PDB entry 6CDI | electron microscopy, 3.60 A resolution | chains d and 2 of the 24 polymer chains in the assembly

Chain d (and 2):
Name: Glycoprotein 120
Organism: Human immunodeficiency virus 1
Notes: chain 2 of this document is another copy of the same molecule, construct and numbering; everything in this record applies to it too
UniProt: Q2N0S5 (Q2N0S5_9HIV1); the construct lacks a stretch of the UniProt sequence and is renumbered around it, so the offset changes along the chain: 31-141 = UniProt 30-140; 150-185 = UniProt 141-176; 187-309 = UniProt 186-308; 312-321 = UniProt 309-318; 2 more segments
Chain sequence (473 residues; each row starts with the number of its first residue; note: 12 numbers in that range are skipped by the numbering (no residue carries them; nothing is unmodelled there); a row labelled like 185A-185I holds insertion residues (185A, then the next letters in order)):
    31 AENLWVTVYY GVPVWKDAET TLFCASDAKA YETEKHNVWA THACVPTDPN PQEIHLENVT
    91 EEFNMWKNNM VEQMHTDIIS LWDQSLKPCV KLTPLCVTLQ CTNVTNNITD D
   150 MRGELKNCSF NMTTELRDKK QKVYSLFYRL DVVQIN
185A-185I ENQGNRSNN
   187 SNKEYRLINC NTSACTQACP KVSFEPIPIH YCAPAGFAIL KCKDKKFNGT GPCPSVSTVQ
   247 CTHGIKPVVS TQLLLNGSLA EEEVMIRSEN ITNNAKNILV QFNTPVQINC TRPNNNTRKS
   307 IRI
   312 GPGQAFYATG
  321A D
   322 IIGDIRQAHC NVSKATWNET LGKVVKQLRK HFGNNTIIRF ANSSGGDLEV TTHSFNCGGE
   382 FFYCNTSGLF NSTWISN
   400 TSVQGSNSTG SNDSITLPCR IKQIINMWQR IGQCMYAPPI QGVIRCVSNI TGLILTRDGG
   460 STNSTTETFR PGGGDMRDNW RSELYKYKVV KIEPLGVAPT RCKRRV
Unresolved in the structure: 185A-185I, 400-410
Disulfides: Cys54-Cys74, Cys119-Cys205, Cys126-Cys196, Cys131-Cys157, Cys201-Cys433, Cys218-Cys247, Cys228-Cys239, Cys296-Cys331, Cys378-Cys445, Cys385-Cys418
Covalently attached groups: glycan linked to Asn88, Asn276, Asn332; N-acetylglucosamine (NAG) linked to Asn133, Asn156, Asn160, Asn197, Asn234, Asn262, Asn295, Asn301, Asn355, Asn363, Asn386, Asn392
Differences from the reference sequence: conflict Cys201 (Ile200 in Q2N0S5), Asn332 (Thr330 in Q2N0S5), Cys433 (Ala430 in Q2N0S5), Cys501 (Ala498 in Q2N0S5)
What the authors report for this chain:
  - post-translational modification sites: Asn88, Asn295, Asn448

Interface between chain d and chain 2:
Pairs across the interface - 18 pairs, chain d then chain 2:
  Thr123(d) - Arg166(2)
  Cys126(d) - Glu164(2)
  Cys126(d) - Leu165(2)
  Cys126(d) - Arg166(2)  hydrogen bond (backbone-backbone)
  Cys126(d) - Pro313(2)  hydrophobic
  Val127(d) - Asp167(2)
  Thr128(d) - Leu165(2)
  Thr128(d) - Asp167(2)
  Asn160(d) - Asp167(2)
  Arg192(d) - Leu165(2)
  Cys196(d) - Glu164(2)
  Cys196(d) - Pro313(2)
  Asn197(d) - Glu164(2)
  Asn197(d) - Arg308(2)
  Thr198(d) - Gly314(2)
  Ser199(d) - Pro313(2)
  Ser199(d) - Gly314(2)
  Ala200(d) - Pro313(2)
Interface residues without a listed pair, chain d (12 interface residues in all): Pro124
Interface residues without a listed pair, chain 2 (8 interface residues in all): Lys168

Summary:
12 residues of chain d and 8 residues of chain 2 are in contact, with 1 hydrogen bond. Its one hydrogen bond,
Cys126(d)-Arg166(2), is backbone to backbone. N-acetylglucosamine is covalently linked to Asn133(d),
Asn156(d), Asn160(d), Asn197(d), Asn234(d) and Asn262(d) and 6 more. The paper reports modification sites
Asn88(d), Asn295(d) and Asn448(d).
Both chains are Glycoprotein 120 (Human immunodeficiency virus 1). Entry 6CDI (Cryo-EM structure at 3.6 A
resolution of vaccine-elicited antibody vFP16.02 in complex with HIV-1 Env BG505 ...) was determined by
electron microscopy together with 5TKJ, 5TKK, 6CDE and 6CDO from the same study.
